PDB entry 2XA2 | X-ray diffraction, 2.50 A resolution | chain A

== Chain A ==
Name: Trehalose-synthase tret
From: Pyrococcus horikoshii
Reference sequence: O58762 (O58762_PYRHO); residue numbers follow UniProt; this construct covers 1-416
Chain sequence (416 residues; row label = number of the first residue in the row):
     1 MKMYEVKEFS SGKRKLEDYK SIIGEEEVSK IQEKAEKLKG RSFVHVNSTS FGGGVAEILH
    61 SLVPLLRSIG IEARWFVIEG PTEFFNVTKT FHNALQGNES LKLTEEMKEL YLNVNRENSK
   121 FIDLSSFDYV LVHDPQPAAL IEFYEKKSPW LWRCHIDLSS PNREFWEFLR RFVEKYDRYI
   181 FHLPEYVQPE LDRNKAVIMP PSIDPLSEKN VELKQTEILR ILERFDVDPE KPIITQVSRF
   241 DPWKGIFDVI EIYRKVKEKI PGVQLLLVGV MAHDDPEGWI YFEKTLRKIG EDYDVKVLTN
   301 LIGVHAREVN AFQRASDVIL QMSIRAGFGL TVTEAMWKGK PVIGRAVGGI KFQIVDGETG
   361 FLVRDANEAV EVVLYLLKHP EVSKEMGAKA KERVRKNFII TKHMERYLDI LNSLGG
Unresolved in the structure: 1-2, 416
Sequence notes: engineered mutation A326 (Glu in O58762); conflict V372 (Lys in O58762)
Small-molecule neighbours: uridine-5'-diphosphate-glucose (UPG): H92, Q96, H155, I156, D157, H182, Y186, K209, V237, S238, R239, K244, V268, G269, V270, V309, G327, F328, G329, L330, T331, E334

== In short ==
Bound to chain A: uridine-5'-diphosphate-glucose.
Chain A is Trehalose-synthase tret (Pyrococcus horikoshii); the structure, Crystal structure of trehalose
synthase TreT mutant E326A from P. horikoshii in complex with UDPG, was determined by X-ray diffraction (same
publication as 2XA9, 2X6Q, 2X6R, 2XA1 and 2XMP).
